PDB entry 3HMJ | X-ray diffraction, 4.00 A resolution | chains B and H of the 6 polymer chains in the assembly

== Chain B ==
Protein: Fatty acid synthase subunit alpha
From: Saccharomyces cerevisiae
Notes: EC 2.3.1.86
UniProtKB: P19097 (FAS2_YEAST); residue numbers follow UniProt; this construct covers 1-1887
Sequence (1887 residues; each row starts with the number of its first residue):
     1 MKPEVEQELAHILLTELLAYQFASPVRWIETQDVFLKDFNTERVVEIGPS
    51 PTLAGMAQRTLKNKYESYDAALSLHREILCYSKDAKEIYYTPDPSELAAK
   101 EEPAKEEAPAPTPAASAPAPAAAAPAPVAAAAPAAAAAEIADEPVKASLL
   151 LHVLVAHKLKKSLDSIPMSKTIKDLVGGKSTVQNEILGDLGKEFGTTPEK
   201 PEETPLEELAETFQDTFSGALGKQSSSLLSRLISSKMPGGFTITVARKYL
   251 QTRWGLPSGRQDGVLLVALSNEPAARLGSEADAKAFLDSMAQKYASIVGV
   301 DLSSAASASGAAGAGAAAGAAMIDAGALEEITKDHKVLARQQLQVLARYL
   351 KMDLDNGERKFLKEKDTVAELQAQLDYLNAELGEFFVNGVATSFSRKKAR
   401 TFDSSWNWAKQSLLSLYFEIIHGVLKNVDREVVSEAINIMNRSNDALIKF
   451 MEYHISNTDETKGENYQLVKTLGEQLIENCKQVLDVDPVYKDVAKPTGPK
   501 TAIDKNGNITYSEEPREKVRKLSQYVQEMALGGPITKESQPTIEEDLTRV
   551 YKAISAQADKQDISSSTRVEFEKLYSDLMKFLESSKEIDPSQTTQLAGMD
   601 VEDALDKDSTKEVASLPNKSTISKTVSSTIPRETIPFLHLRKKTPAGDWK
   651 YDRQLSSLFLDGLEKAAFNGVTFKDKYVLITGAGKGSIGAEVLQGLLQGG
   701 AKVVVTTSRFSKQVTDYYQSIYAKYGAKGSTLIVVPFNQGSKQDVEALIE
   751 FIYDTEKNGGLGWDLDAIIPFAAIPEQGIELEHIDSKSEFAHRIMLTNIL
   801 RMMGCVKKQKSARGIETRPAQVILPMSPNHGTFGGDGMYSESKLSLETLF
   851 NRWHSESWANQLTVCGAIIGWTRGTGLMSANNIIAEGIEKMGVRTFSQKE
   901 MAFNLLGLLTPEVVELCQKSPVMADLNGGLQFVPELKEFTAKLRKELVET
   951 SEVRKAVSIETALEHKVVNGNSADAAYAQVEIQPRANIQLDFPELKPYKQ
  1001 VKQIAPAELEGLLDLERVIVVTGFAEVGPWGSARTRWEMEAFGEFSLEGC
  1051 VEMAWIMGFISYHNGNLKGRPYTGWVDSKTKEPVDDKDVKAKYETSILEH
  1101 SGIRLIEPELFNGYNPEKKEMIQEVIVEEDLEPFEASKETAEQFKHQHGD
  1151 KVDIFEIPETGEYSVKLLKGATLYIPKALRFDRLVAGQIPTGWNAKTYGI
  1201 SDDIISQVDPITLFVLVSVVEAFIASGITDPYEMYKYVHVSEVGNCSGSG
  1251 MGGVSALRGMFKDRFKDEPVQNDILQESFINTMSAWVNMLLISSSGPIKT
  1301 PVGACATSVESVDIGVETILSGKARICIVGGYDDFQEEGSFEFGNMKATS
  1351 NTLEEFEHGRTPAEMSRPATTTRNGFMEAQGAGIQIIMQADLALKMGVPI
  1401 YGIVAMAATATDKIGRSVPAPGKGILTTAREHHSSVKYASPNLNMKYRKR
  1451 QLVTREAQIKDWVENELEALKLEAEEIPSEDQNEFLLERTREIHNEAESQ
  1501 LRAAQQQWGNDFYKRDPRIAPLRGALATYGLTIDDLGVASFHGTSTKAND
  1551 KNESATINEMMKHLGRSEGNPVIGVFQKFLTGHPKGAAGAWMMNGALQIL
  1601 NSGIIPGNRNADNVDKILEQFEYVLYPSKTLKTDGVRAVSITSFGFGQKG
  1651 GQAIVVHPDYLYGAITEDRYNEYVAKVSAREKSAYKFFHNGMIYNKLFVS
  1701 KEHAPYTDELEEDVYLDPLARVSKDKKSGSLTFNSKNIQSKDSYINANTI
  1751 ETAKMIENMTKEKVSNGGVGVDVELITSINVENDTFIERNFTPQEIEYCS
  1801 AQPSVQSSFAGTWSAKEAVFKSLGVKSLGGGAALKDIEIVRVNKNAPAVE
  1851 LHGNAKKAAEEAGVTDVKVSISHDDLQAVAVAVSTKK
Disordered / not traced: 95-139, 303-327, 541-598, 876-880, 1746-1747, 1767, 1887
Small-molecule neighbours: cerulenin (CER; (2s, 3r)-3-hydroxy-4-oxo-7,10-trans,trans-dodecadienamide): M1251, A1304, C1305, D1333, F1343, H1542, T1544, H1583, K1585, F1644, G1645, F1646
Curated features (UniProtKB/Swiss-Prot):
  - active site (For beta-ketoacyl synthase activity): C1305, H1542, H1583
  - binding site (acetyl-CoA): D1772 to E1774, Y1798, S1808, E1817 to S1827, R1841 to K1844, I1871 to H1873
  - binding site (Mg(2+)): D1772, V1773, E1774, S1872, H1873
  - modified residue: S50 (Phosphoserine), S180 (O-(pantetheine 4'-phosphoryl)serine), S523 (Phosphoserine), S958 (Phosphoserine), S1440 (Phosphoserine)
  - cross-link: K37 (Glycyl lysine isopeptide (Lys-Gly) (interchain with G-Cter in ubiquitin))
  - mutagenesis: G1250 (G1250S: Cerulenin-resistance), V1769 (V1769D: Does not affect oligomerization; when associated with S-1771 and L-1773 or S-1771; L-1773; S-1879 and E-1881), G1770 (G1770D: Loss of transferase activity), V1771 (V1771S: Does not affect oligomerization but lacks transferase activity; when associated with D-1769 and L-1773 or D-1769; L-1773; S-1879 and E-1881), D1772 (D1772S: Loss of transferase activity; when associated with S-1774), V1773 (V1773L: Does not affect oligomerization but lacks transferase activity; when associated with D-1769 and S-1771 or D-1769; S-1771; S-1879 and E-1881), E1774 (E1774S: Loss of transferase activity; when associated with S-1772), R1841 (R1841A: Loss off transferase activity), V1879 (V1879S: Does not affect oligomerization but lacks transferase activity; when associated with D-1769; S-1771; L-1773 and E-1881), V1881 (V1881E: Does not affect oligomerization but lacks transferase activity; when associated with D-1769; S-1771; L-1773 and S-1879)
What the authors report for this chain:
  - catalytic residues: E1774 (proposed by the authors, not directly observed)
  - mutagenesis - V1769D/V1771S/V1773L, V1769D/V1771S/V1773L/V1879S/V1881E, G1770D, D1772S/E1774S, R1841A: abolished catalytic activity

== Chain H ==
Protein: Fatty acid synthase subunit beta
From: Saccharomyces cerevisiae
Notes: EC 2.3.1.86
UniProtKB: P07149 (FAS1_YEAST); residue numbers follow UniProt; this construct covers 1-2051
Sequence (2051 residues; each row starts with the number of its first residue):
     1 MDAYSTRPLTLSHGSLEHVLLVPTASFFIASQLQEQFNKILPEPTEGFAA
    51 DDEPTTPAELVGKFLGYVSSLVEPSKVGQFDQVLNLCLTEFENCYLEGND
   101 IHALAAKLLQENDTTLVKTKELIKNYITARIMAKRPFDKKSNSALFRAVG
   151 EGNAQLVAIFGGQGNTDDYFEELRDLYQTYHVLVGDLIKFSAETLSELIR
   201 TTLDAEKVFTQGLNILEWLENPSNTPDKDYLLSIPISCPLIGVIQLAHYV
   251 VTAKLLGFTPGELRSYLKGATGHSQGLVTAVAIAETDSWESFFVSVRKAI
   301 TVLFFIGVRCYEAYPNTSLPPSILEDSLENNEGVPSPMLSISNLTQEQVQ
   351 DYVNKTNSHLPAGKQVEISLVNGAKNLVVSGPPQSLYGLNLTLRKAKAPS
   401 GLDQSRIPFSERKLKFSNRFLPVASPFHSHLLVPASDLINKDLVKNNVSF
   451 NAKDIQIPVYDTFDGSDLRVLSGSISERIVDCIIRLPVKWETTTQFKATH
   501 ILDFGPGGASGLGVLTHRNKDGTGVRVIVAGTLDINPDDDYGFKQEIFDV
   551 TSNGLKKNPNWLEEYHPKLIKNKSGKIFVETKFSKLIGRPPLLVPGMTPC
   601 TVSPDFVAATTNAGYTIELAGGGYFSAAGMTAAIDSVVSQIEKGSTFGIN
   651 LIYVNPFMLQWGIPLIKELRSKGYPIQFLTIGAGVPSLEVASEYIETLGL
   701 KYLGLKPGSIDAISQVINIAKAHPNFPIALQWTGGRGGGHHSFEDAHTPM
   751 LQMYSKIRRHPNIMLIFGSGFGSADDTYPYLTGEWSTKFDYPPMPFDGFL
   801 FGSRVMIAKEVKTSPDAKKCIAACTGVPDDKWEQTYKKPTGGIVTVRSEM
   851 GEPIHKIATRGVMLWKEFDETIFNLPKNKLVPTLEAKRDYIISRLNADFQ
   901 KPWFATVNGQARDLATMTYEEVAKRLVELMFIRSTNSWFDVTWRTFTGDF
   951 LRRVEERFTKSKTLSLIQSYSLLDKPDEAIEKVFNAYPAAREQFLNAQDI
  1001 DHFLSMCQNPMQKPVPFVPVLDRRFEIFFKKDSLWQSEHLEAVVDQDVQR
  1051 TCILHGPVAAQFTKVIDEPIKSIMDGIHDGHIKKLLHQYYGDDESKIPAV
  1101 EYFGGESPVDVQSQVDSSSVSEDSAVFKATSSTDEESWFKALAGSEINWR
  1151 HASFLCSFITQDKMFVSNPIRKVFKPSQGMVVEISNGNTSSKTVVTLSEP
  1201 VQGELKPTVILKLLKENIIQMEMIENRTMDGKPVSLPLLYNFNPDNGFAP
  1251 ISEVMEDRNQRIKEMYWKLWIDEPFNLDFDPRDVIKGKDFEITAKEVYDF
  1301 THAVGNNCEDFVSRPDRTMLAPMDFAIVVGWRAIIKAIFPNTVDGDLLKL
  1351 VHLSNGYKMIPGAKPLQVGDVVSTTAVIESVVNQPTGKIVDVVGTLSRNG
  1401 KPVMEVTSSFFYRGNYTDFENTFQKTVEPVYQMHIKTSKDIAVLRSKEWF
  1451 QLDDEDFDLLNKTLTFETETEVTFKNANIFSSVKCFGPIKVELPTKETVE
  1501 IGIVDYEAGASHGNPVVDFLKRNGSTLEQKVNLENPIPIAVLDSYTPSTN
  1551 EPYARVSGDLNPIHVSRHFASYANLPGTITHGMFSSASVRALIENWAADS
  1601 VSSRVRGYTCQFVDMVLPNTALKTSIQHVGMINGRKLIKFETRNEDDVVV
  1651 LTGEAEIEQPVTTFVFTGQGSQEQGMGMDLYKTSKAAQDVWNRADNHFKD
  1701 TYGFSILDIVINNPVNLTIHFGGEKGKRIRENYSAMIFETIVDGKLKTEK
  1751 IFKEINEHSTSYTFRSEKGLLSATQFTQPALTLMEKAAFEDLKSKGLIPA
  1801 DATFAGHSLGEYAALASLADVMSIESLVEVVFYRGMTMQVAVPRDELGRS
  1851 NYGMIAINPGRVAASFSQEALQYVVERVGKRTGWLVEIVNYNVENQQYVA
  1901 AGDLRALDTVTNVLNFIKLQKIDIIELQKSLSLEEVEGHLFEIIDEASKK
  1951 SAVKPRPLKLERGFACIPLVGISVPFHSTYLMNGVKPFKSFLKKNIIKEN
  2001 VKVARLAGKYIPNLTAKPFQVTKEYFQDVYDLTGSEPIKEIIDNWEKYEQ
  2051 S
Disordered / not traced: 1-4, 1110-1122, 2051
Small-molecule neighbours: FMN (flavin mononucleotide): P595, G596, M597, T598, P599, C600, N650, I652, G682, A683, K706, T733, R736, G737, G738, G739, S769, G770, F771, L800, F801, G802, S803, M806, L1054, H1055, G1056, A1059
Curated features (UniProtKB/Swiss-Prot):
  - active site: S274 (For acetyltransferase activity), S1808 (For malonyltransferase activity)
  - modified residue: M1 (N-acetylmethionine), T733 (Phosphothreonine), S1121 (Phosphoserine)
  - cross-link: K1364 (Glycyl lysine isopeptide (Lys-Gly) (interchain with G-Cter in ubiquitin))

== Chain B / chain H interface ==
Contacting residue pairs - 219 pairs, chain B then chain H:
  M1(B) - Y2048(H)  hydrophobic
  K2(B) - Q2050(H)  hydrogen bond
  E6(B) - V2003(H)
  E6(B) - V2021(H)
  Q7(B) - K1998(H)
  Q7(B) - E1999(H)
  Q7(B) - V2001(H)
  Q7(B) - V2003(H)
  E8(B) - K1998(H)  salt bridge
  L9(B) - V2021(H)  hydrophobic
  L9(B) - F2026(H)
  L9(B) - I2041(H)  hydrophobic
  L9(B) - K2047(H)
  A10(B) - V2003(H)  hydrophobic
  A10(B) - F2019(H)
  A10(B) - V2021(H)
  H11(B) - I1996(H)
  H11(B) - I1997(H)
  H11(B) - K1998(H)  hydrogen bond (side chain-backbone)
  H11(B) - V2001(H)
  I12(B) - I2041(H)  hydrophobic
  L13(B) - F2019(H)  hydrophobic
  L13(B) - Q2020(H)
  L13(B) - Y2025(H)  hydrophobic
  L13(B) - F2026(H)  hydrophobic
  L13(B) - V2029(H)  hydrophobic
  L14(B) - L1815(H)  hydrophobic
  L14(B) - V1821(H)  hydrophobic
  L14(B) - I1996(H)  hydrophobic
  L14(B) - L2006(H)  hydrophobic
  L14(B) - Y2010(H)  hydrophobic
  L14(B) - F2019(H)  hydrophobic
  T15(B) - K1993(H)
  E16(B) - K1989(H)  salt bridge
  E16(B) - S2035(H)  hydrogen bond
  E16(B) - P2037(H)
  E16(B) - I2038(H)
  L17(B) - P2012(H)  hydrophobic
  L17(B) - T2015(H)
  L17(B) - F2019(H)  hydrophobic
  L17(B) - Y2025(H)
  L17(B) - V2029(H)  hydrophobic
  L18(B) - E1811(H)
  L18(B) - Y1812(H)  hydrogen bond (backbone-side chain)
  L18(B) - L1815(H)  hydrophobic
  L18(B) - L1992(H)  hydrophobic
  L18(B) - I1996(H)  hydrophobic
  L18(B) - Y2010(H)
  A19(B) - L1992(H)
  Y20(B) - M1982(H)  hydrophobic
  Y20(B) - V1985(H)  hydrophobic
  Y20(B) - L2014(H)
  Y20(B) - T2033(H)
  Y20(B) - G2034(H)  hydrogen bond (side chain-backbone)
  Y20(B) - S2035(H)  hydrogen bond
  Q21(B) - S1808(H)
  Q21(B) - E1811(H)
  Q21(B) - R1834(H)
  Q21(B) - H1977(H)  hydrogen bond (backbone-side chain)
  Q21(B) - N2013(H)  hydrogen bond
  F22(B) - T1837(H)
  F22(B) - M1838(H)  hydrophobic
  F22(B) - H1977(H)  hydrogen bond (backbone-backbone)
  F22(B) - L1981(H)
  F22(B) - F1988(H)  hydrophobic
  A23(B) - H1977(H)
  A23(B) - S1978(H)  hydrogen bond (backbone-backbone)
  A23(B) - M1982(H)  hydrophobic
  S24(B) - H1977(H)
  S24(B) - L2014(H)
  P25(B) - I1888(H)
  P25(B) - V1889(H)
  P25(B) - H1977(H)
  P25(B) - N2013(H)
  V26(B) - H1807(H)
  V26(B) - V1889(H)  hydrogen bond (backbone-backbone)
  V26(B) - N1890(H)
  V26(B) - Y1891(H)  hydrogen bond (backbone-backbone)
  V26(B) - H1977(H)
  V26(B) - N2013(H)
  R27(B) - Y1891(H)
  R27(B) - N2013(H)
  R27(B) - L2014(H)  hydrogen bond (side chain-backbone)
  R27(B) - T2015(H)
  R27(B) - A2016(H)
  R27(B) - L2032(H)
  W28(B) - V1665(H)  hydrophobic
  W28(B) - A1805(H)  hydrophobic
  W28(B) - G1806(H)
  W28(B) - Y1891(H)  hydrogen bond (backbone-backbone)
  W28(B) - N1892(H)
  I29(B) - Q1868(H)
  I29(B) - Y1891(H)  hydrogen bond (backbone-backbone)
  I29(B) - N1892(H)
  I29(B) - V1893(H)
  I29(B) - E1894(H)
  I29(B) - Y1898(H)  hydrophobic
  E30(B) - A2016(H)
  T31(B) - I2011(H)
  T31(B) - A2016(H)
  Q32(B) - N1892(H)
  V34(B) - I2011(H)  hydrophobic
  V34(B) - A2016(H)
  V34(B) - P2018(H)  hydrophobic
  F35(B) - T1663(H)
  F39(B) - T1803(H)
  F39(B) - G2008(H)
  N40(B) - V1661(H)
  T41(B) - V1661(H)
  T41(B) - T1663(H)  hydrogen bond
  E42(B) - R1604(H)  salt bridge
  E42(B) - V1661(H)  hydrogen bond (backbone-backbone)
  R43(B) - Q1659(H)
  R43(B) - V1661(H)  hydrogen bond (backbone-backbone)
  R43(B) - T1662(H)
  R43(B) - T1663(H)  hydrogen bond (backbone-backbone)
  V44(B) - T1663(H)
  V45(B) - T1663(H)  hydrogen bond (backbone-backbone)
  V45(B) - F1664(H)
  V45(B) - V1665(H)  hydrogen bond (backbone-backbone)
  E46(B) - V1665(H)
  E46(B) - T1667(H)  hydrogen bond
  I47(B) - F1664(H)  hydrophobic
  I47(B) - V1665(H)  hydrogen bond (backbone-backbone)
  I47(B) - F1666(H)  hydrophobic
  I47(B) - T1667(H)  hydrogen bond (backbone-backbone)
  I47(B) - E1785(H)
  I47(B) - F1789(H)  hydrophobic
  I47(B) - L1792(H)  hydrophobic
  G48(B) - T1667(H)
  P49(B) - S1671(H)
  P49(B) - M1676(H)  hydrophobic
  P49(B) - L1781(H)  hydrophobic
  P49(B) - M1784(H)
  S50(B) - S1671(H)
  T52(B) - T1667(H)
  L53(B) - F1666(H)
  L53(B) - T1667(H)
  M56(B) - N1892(H)
  M56(B) - V1893(H)  hydrophobic
  M56(B) - Q1897(H)
  R59(B) - Q1896(H)
  R59(B) - Q1897(H)
  N63(B) - V1893(H)
  N63(B) - Q1896(H)  hydrogen bond
  K64(B) - E1894(H)  salt bridge
  Y81(B) - L1680(H)
  Y81(B) - A1788(H)
  Y81(B) - L1792(H)  hydrophobic
  I88(B) - L1792(H)  hydrophobic
  I88(B) - L1797(H)
  Y89(B) - D1791(H)  hydrogen bond
  Y89(B) - L1792(H)
  Y89(B) - L1797(H)  hydrophobic
  Y90(B) - I1537(H)
  Y90(B) - K1636(H)
  Y90(B) - Q1659(H)  hydrogen bond
  T91(B) - E1534(H)
  E949(B) - S1438(H)  hydrogen bond
  E949(B) - K1439(H)
  A956(B) - V1443(H)
  V957(B) - S1446(H)
  E960(B) - K1447(H)
  E960(B) - F1519(H)
  E960(B) - R1522(H)  salt bridge
  E960(B) - N1523(H)  hydrogen bond
  L963(B) - R1522(H)
  E964(B) - K1447(H)  salt bridge
  E964(B) - P1515(H)
  V967(B) - H1512(H)
  V967(B) - G1513(H)  hydrogen bond (backbone-backbone)
  V967(B) - N1514(H)
  V967(B) - P1515(H)
  V967(B) - D1518(H)
  V968(B) - Y1506(H)
  V968(B) - S1511(H)
  V968(B) - H1512(H)  hydrogen bond (backbone-backbone)
  V968(B) - P1515(H)  hydrophobic
  G970(B) - H1512(H)
  Q979(B) - Q968(H)
  V980(B) - R952(H)
  V980(B) - L964(H)
  V980(B) - S965(H)  hydrogen bond (backbone-backbone)
  V980(B) - Q968(H)  hydrogen bond (backbone-side chain)
  E981(B) - K962(H)  salt bridge
  E981(B) - T963(H)
  I982(B) - E955(H)
  I982(B) - E956(H)
  I982(B) - K962(H)
  I982(B) - T963(H)  hydrogen bond (backbone-backbone)
  I982(B) - S965(H)
  Q983(B) - E956(H)
  Q983(B) - K962(H)
  P984(B) - E956(H)
  P984(B) - T959(H)
  P984(B) - K960(H)
  R985(B) - R953(H)
  R985(B) - E956(H)  salt bridge
  R985(B) - R957(H)
  A986(B) - R957(H)  hydrogen bond (backbone-side chain)
  N987(B) - R957(H)
  N987(B) - Q993(H)
  Q989(B) - Q993(H)  hydrogen bond
  E1048(B) - K960(H)  salt bridge
  Y1062(B) - D1001(H)  hydrogen bond
  N1064(B) - D1001(H)
  T1073(B) - Q998(H)
  T1073(B) - D1001(H)
  K1682(B) - E992(H)
  K1682(B) - F994(H)
  S1683(B) - F994(H)
  Y1685(B) - Q993(H)  hydrogen bond
  Y1685(B) - F994(H)
  Y1685(B) - N996(H)  hydrogen bond
  H1689(B) - N996(H)
  H1689(B) - A997(H)
  N1690(B) - A997(H)
  I1693(B) - Q998(H)
  Y1694(B) - D1001(H)  hydrogen bond
Also at the interface, not in a pair above, chain B (91 interface residues in all): V5, T60, E952, V953, N969, A978, K1686
Also at the interface, not in a pair above, chain H (133 interface residues in all): A915, S961, H1002, A1442, A1510, L1533, H1628, M1631, P1660, K1795, F1976, D2028

== In short ==
The interface between chain B and chain H involves 91 residues on one side and 133 on the other; the contacts
include 40 hydrogen bonds and 9 salt bridges. Among the polar pairs are E8(B)-K1998(H), E16(B)-K1989(H) and
E42(B)-R1604(H). The paper reports the catalytic residue E1774(B); V1769D/V1771S/V1773L,
V1769D/V1771S/V1773L/V1879S/V1881E and G1770D of chain B, among others, abolish catalytic activity; 5
substitutions were tested in all.
Chain B is Fatty acid synthase subunit alpha and chain H is Fatty acid synthase subunit beta, both from
Saccharomyces cerevisiae; the structure, Saccharomyces cerevisiae FAS type I, was determined by X-ray
diffraction together with 2WAS and 2WAT from the same study.
